Entry 6A4B (X-ray diffraction, 2.70 A resolution); this record covers chains A and B of the 4 polymer chains in the assembly.

Chain A (and B):
Name: Three prime repair exonuclease 2
Source organism: Mus musculus
Notes: EC 3.1.11.2; chain B of this document is another copy of the same molecule, construct and numbering; everything in this record applies to it too
UniProtKB: Q9R1A9 (TREX2_MOUSE); residues 1-236 here = UniProt positions 1-236
Sequence (256 residues; each row starts with the number of its first residue; numbers below 1 keep their minus sign (Met-19 is residue -19)):
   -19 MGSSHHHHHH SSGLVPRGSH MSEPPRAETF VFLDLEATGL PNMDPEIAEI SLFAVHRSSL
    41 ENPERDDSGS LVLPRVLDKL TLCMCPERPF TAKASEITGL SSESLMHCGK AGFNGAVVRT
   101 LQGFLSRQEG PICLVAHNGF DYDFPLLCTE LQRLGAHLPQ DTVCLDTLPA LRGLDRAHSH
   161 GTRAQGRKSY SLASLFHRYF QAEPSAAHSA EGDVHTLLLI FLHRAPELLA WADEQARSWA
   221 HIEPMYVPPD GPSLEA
Not modelled in the structure: -19 to 3, 157-166, 187-188, 229-236 (chain B: -19 to 3, 159-167, 229-236)
Differences from the reference sequence: initiating methionine (-19); expression tag (-18 to 0)
Metal / ion sites: Mg2+ site 1: Asp14 (shared with 1 residue of chain H); Mg2+ site 2: Asp14, Glu16, Asp193 (shared with 1 residue of chain H)
Swiss-Prot annotation at these positions:
  - active site: His188 (Proton donor/acceptor)
  - binding site (Mg(2+)): Asp14, Glu16, Asp193
  - binding site (substrate): Glu16, Ala17, Tyr122, Asp193
From the paper describing this entry:
  - mutagenesis - H188A: abolished catalytic activity on ssDNA substrate
  - mutagenesis - R156A, R156A/R167A, R167A: decreased catalytic activity
  - mutagenesis - H188A: decreased catalytic activity on PCR product

Interface between chain A and chain B:
Residue-residue contacts - 75 pairs, chain A then chain B:
  Glu29(A) - Arg55(B)  salt bridge
  His36(A) - His87(B)  hydrogen bond (side chain-backbone)
  His36(A) - Cys88(B)
  Ser38(A) - His87(B)  hydrogen bond
  Ser39(A) - Cys88(B)
  Arg55(A) - Glu29(B)  salt bridge
  Arg55(A) - Thr78(B)  hydrogen bond (side chain-backbone)
  Arg55(A) - Gly79(B)
  Arg55(A) - Leu80(B)
  Arg55(A) - His188(B)
  Val56(A) - Cys63(B)  hydrophobic
  Val56(A) - Ser84(B)
  Val56(A) - Cys88(B)  hydrophobic
  Val56(A) - Lys90(B)
  Leu57(A) - Thr61(B)
  Leu57(A) - Cys63(B)
  Asp58(A) - Thr61(B)
  Asp58(A) - Leu62(B)
  Asp58(A) - Cys63(B)  hydrogen bond (side chain-backbone)
  Asp58(A) - Lys90(B)  salt bridge
  Lys59(A) - Leu60(B)
  Lys59(A) - Thr61(B)  hydrogen bond (backbone-backbone)
  Lys59(A) - Glu191(B)  salt bridge
  Leu60(A) - Lys59(B)
  Thr61(A) - Leu57(B)
  Thr61(A) - Asp58(B)
  Thr61(A) - Lys59(B)  hydrogen bond (backbone-backbone)
  Leu62(A) - Asp58(B)
  Leu62(A) - Phe104(B)  hydrophobic
  Cys63(A) - Leu57(B)
  Cys63(A) - Asp58(B)  hydrogen bond (backbone-side chain)
  Cys63(A) - Arg107(B)  hydrogen bond (backbone-side chain)
  Met64(A) - Arg107(B)
  Thr78(A) - Arg55(B)  hydrogen bond (backbone-side chain)
  Gly79(A) - Arg55(B)
  Leu80(A) - Arg55(B)
  Leu80(A) - Val56(B)  hydrophobic
  Leu85(A) - Val56(B)  hydrophobic
  His87(A) - His36(B)
  His87(A) - Ser38(B)
  Cys88(A) - His36(B)
  Cys88(A) - Val56(B)  hydrophobic
  Cys88(A) - Glu109(B)
  Gly89(A) - Glu109(B)
  Lys90(A) - Val56(B)
  Lys90(A) - Asp58(B)  salt bridge
  Lys90(A) - Arg107(B)
  Lys90(A) - Gln108(B)  hydrogen bond
  Ala91(A) - Arg107(B)  hydrogen bond (backbone-side chain)
  Gly92(A) - Arg107(B)  hydrogen bond (backbone-side chain)
  Phe93(A) - Arg107(B)
  Asn94(A) - Arg107(B)
  Ala96(A) - Ser106(B)
  Ala96(A) - Arg107(B)
  Val97(A) - Arg107(B)
  Arg99(A) - Ser106(B)
  Thr100(A) - Thr100(B)
  Thr100(A) - Gly103(B)  hydrogen bond (side chain-backbone)
  Thr100(A) - Phe104(B)  hydrogen bond (side chain-backbone)
  Gly103(A) - Thr100(B)  hydrogen bond (backbone-side chain)
  Phe104(A) - Thr100(B)  hydrogen bond (backbone-side chain)
  Ser106(A) - Ala96(B)
  Ser106(A) - Arg99(B)
  Arg107(A) - Cys63(B)
  Arg107(A) - Met64(B)
  Arg107(A) - Lys90(B)
  Arg107(A) - Ala91(B)  hydrogen bond (side chain-backbone)
  Arg107(A) - Gly92(B)  hydrogen bond (side chain-backbone)
  Arg107(A) - Asn94(B)  hydrogen bond
  Arg107(A) - Val97(B)
  Gln108(A) - Lys90(B)  hydrogen bond
  Glu109(A) - Gly89(B)
  Ser189(A) - Arg55(B)
  Glu191(A) - Lys59(B)  salt bridge
  Glu191(A) - Glu191(B)
Other interface residues (no listed pair), chain A (41 interface residues in all): Glu16, Ser84, Ala190
Other interface residues (no listed pair), chain B (41 interface residues in all): Glu16, Ser39, Leu85, Phe93, Ser189

In short:
Chain A and chain B each contribute 41 residues to their interface; the contacts include 20 hydrogen bonds and
6 salt bridges. Polar pairs include Glu29(A)-Arg55(B), Asp58(A)-Lys90(B) and Lys59(A)-Glu191(B). The paper
reports that R156A, R156A/R167A and R167A of chain A reduce catalytic activity; H188A of chain A abolishes
catalytic activity on ssDNA substrate.
Chain A and chain B are both Three prime repair exonuclease 2 (Mus musculus); the structure, Structure of
TREX2 in complex with a duplex DNA with 2 nucleotide 3'-overhang, was determined by X-ray diffraction,
deposited together with 6A45, 6A46 and 6A47.
